Entry 3MET (X-ray diffraction, 2.00 A resolution); this record covers chains A and C.

== Chain A ==
Molecule: SAGA-associated factor 29 homolog
Organism: Homo sapiens
Reference sequence: Q96ES7 (SGF29_HUMAN); residues 115-293 here = UniProt positions 115-293
Sequence (180 residues; each row starts with the number of its first residue):
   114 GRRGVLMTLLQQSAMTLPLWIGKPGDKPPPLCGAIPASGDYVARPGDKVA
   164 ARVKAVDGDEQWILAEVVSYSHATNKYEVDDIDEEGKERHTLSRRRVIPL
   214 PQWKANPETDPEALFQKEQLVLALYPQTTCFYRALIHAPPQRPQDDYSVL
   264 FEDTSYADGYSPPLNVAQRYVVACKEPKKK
Disordered / not traced: 288-293
Sequence notes: insertion (114)
Modified residues: Mse120 (selenomethionine; parent Met); Mse128 (selenomethionine; parent Met)
Swiss-Prot annotation at these positions:
  - region: Asp194 to Asp196 (Histone H3K4me3 N-terminus binding), Gln240 to Cys243 (Histone H3K4me3 N-terminus binding), Phe264 to Asp266 (Histone H3K4me3 binding)
  - site (Histone H3K4me3 binding): Tyr238, Tyr245
  - modified residue: Lys288 (N6-acetyllysine)
  - mutagenesis: Trp175 (W175A: Does not strongly affect binding to H3K4me), Glu179 (E179A: Does not strongly affect binding to H3K4me), Asp194 (D194A/R: Abolishes H3K4me3 binding), Asp196 (D196R: Abolishes H3K4me3 binding), Pro214 (P214A: Does not strongly affect binding to H3K4me), Gln232 (Q232A: Does not strongly affect binding to H3K4me), Tyr238 (Y238A: Strongly reduced H3K4me3 binding; Y238F: Does not affect binding to H3K4me3), Gln240 (Q240A: Slightly reduced H3K4me3 binding), Thr242 (T242A: Almost abolished H3K4me3 binding), Tyr245 (Y245A: Abolishes H3K4me3 binding; Y245F: Reduced H3K4me3 binding), Pro256 (P256A: Does not strongly affect binding to H3K4me), Phe264 (F264A: Strongly reduced binding to H3K4me3), 2 further mutagenesis entries in UniProt
Reported in the primary citation:
  - mutagenesis - D194A/D196A, D194A, D194R, D196R, Y245A: abolished binding to Histone H3 (chain C)
  - mutagenesis - D196A (12-fold), Y238A, T242A, F264A, D266A: decreased binding to Histone H3 (chain C)

== Chain C ==
Molecule: Histone H3
Reference sequence: Q92133 (Q92133_XENLA); residues 1-11 here correspond to UniProt positions 2-12 (UniProt number = residue number + 1)
Sequence (11 residues; numbered 1 to 11; the number before each row is that of its first residue):
     1 ARTKQTARKST
Disordered / not traced: 9-11
Modified residues: Lys4 (n-dimethyl-lysine; MLY)

== Chain A / chain C interface ==
Contacting residue pairs (23):
  Arg115(A) - Ala1(C)
  Arg116(A) - Arg2(C)
  Gln174(A) - Thr3(C)
  Ile176(A) - Ala1(C)  hydrophobic
  Asp194(A) - Ala1(C)  hydrogen bond (side chain-backbone)
  Asp196(A) - Ala1(C)  hydrogen bond (side chain-backbone)
  Tyr238(A) - Lys4(C)
  Tyr238(A) - Arg8(C)
  Gln240(A) - Arg2(C)  hydrogen bond (backbone-side chain)
  Thr241(A) - Arg2(C)
  Thr241(A) - Thr3(C)
  Thr241(A) - Lys4(C)
  Thr241(A) - Ala7(C)
  Thr242(A) - Ala1(C)
  Thr242(A) - Arg2(C)  hydrogen bond (side chain-backbone)
  Cys243(A) - Arg2(C)
  Tyr245(A) - Thr3(C)
  Tyr245(A) - Lys4(C)  hydrogen bond (side chain-backbone)
  Phe264(A) - Lys4(C)
  Glu265(A) - Lys4(C)
  Asp266(A) - Lys4(C)
  Asp266(A) - Arg8(C)  salt bridge
  Ser268(A) - Arg8(C)
Interface residues without a listed pair, chain A (18 interface residues in all): Leu119, Gly199

== In short ==
The interface between chain A and chain C involves 18 residues on one side and 6 on the other, with 5 hydrogen
bonds and 1 salt bridge. Polar contacts include Asp266(A)-Arg8(C), Asp194(A)-Ala1(C) and Asp196(A)-Ala1(C).
From the paper: D194A/D196A, D194A and D194R of chain A, among others, abolish binding to Histone H3 (chain
C); D196A, Y238A and T242A of chain A, among others, reduce binding to Histone H3 (chain C); 10 substitutions
were tested in all.
Here chain A is SAGA-associated factor 29 homolog (Homo sapiens) and chain C is Histone H3. Entry 3MET
(Crystal structure of SGF29 in complex with H3K4me2) was determined by X-ray diffraction (same publication as
3ME9, 3MEA, 3MEU, 3MEV, 3MP1 and 3MP6).
